8F2B - chains B and G of the 7 polymer chains in the assembly; structure by electron microscopy, 2.00 A resolution.

[Chain B]
Molecule: Guanine nucleotide-binding protein G(I)/G(S)/G(T) subunit beta-1
Source organism: Homo sapiens
UniProtKB: P62873 (GBB1_HUMAN); residue numbers follow UniProt; this construct covers 2-340
Chain sequence (350 residues; each row starts with the number of its first residue; numbers below 1 keep their minus sign (Met-9 is residue -9)):
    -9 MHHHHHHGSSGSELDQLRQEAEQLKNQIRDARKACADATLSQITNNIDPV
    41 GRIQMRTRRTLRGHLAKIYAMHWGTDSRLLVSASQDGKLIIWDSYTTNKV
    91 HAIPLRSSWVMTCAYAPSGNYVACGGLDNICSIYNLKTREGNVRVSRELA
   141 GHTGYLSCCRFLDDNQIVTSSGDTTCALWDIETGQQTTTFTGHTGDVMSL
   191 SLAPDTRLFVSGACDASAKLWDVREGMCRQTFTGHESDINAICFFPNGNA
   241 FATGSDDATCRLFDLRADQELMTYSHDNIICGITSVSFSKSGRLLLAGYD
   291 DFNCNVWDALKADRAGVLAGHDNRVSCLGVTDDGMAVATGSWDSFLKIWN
Not modelled in the structure: -9 to 1
Construct notes: expression tag (-9 to 1)
Curated features (UniProtKB/Swiss-Prot):
  - modified residue: Ser2 (N-acetylserine), His266 (Phosphohistidine)
  - natural variant: Leu30 (L30F: In MRD42; uncertain significance), Arg52 (R52G: In MRD42), Gly64 (G64V: In MRD42), Asp76 (D76E: In MRD42; D76G: In MRD42), Gly77 (G77S: In MRD42), Lys78 (K78R: In MRD42), Ile80 (I80N: In MRD42; I80T: In MRD42), His91 (H91R: In MRD42; uncertain significance), Ala92 (A92T: In MRD42), Pro94 (P94S: In MRD42), Leu95 (L95P: In MRD42), Arg96 (R96L: In MRD42), 5 further natural variant entries in UniProt

[Chain G]
Molecule: Guanine nucleotide-binding protein G(I)/G(S)/G(O) subunit gamma-2
Source organism: Homo sapiens
UniProtKB: P59768 (GBG2_HUMAN); residues 1-71 here = UniProt positions 1-71
Chain sequence (71 residues; numbered 1 to 71; the number before each row is that of its first residue):
     1 MASNNTASIAQARKLVEQLKMEANIDRIKVSKAAADLMAYCEAHAKEDPL
    51 LTPVPASENPFREKKFFCAIL
Not modelled in the structure: 1-7, 63-71
Curated features (UniProtKB/Swiss-Prot):
  - modified residue: Ala2 (N-acetylalanine), Cys68 (Cysteine methyl ester)
  - lipidation: Cys68 (S-geranylgeranyl cysteine)

[Chain B / chain G interface]
Pairs across the interface - 89 pairs, chain B then chain G:
  Glu3(B) - Ile9(G)
  Glu3(B) - Arg13(G)  salt bridge
  Leu4(B) - Ile9(G)  hydrophobic
  Leu7(B) - Ile9(G)
  Leu7(B) - Arg13(G)
  Leu7(B) - Val16(G)
  Glu10(B) - Val16(G)
  Glu10(B) - Lys20(G)  salt bridge
  Ala11(B) - Leu19(G)
  Leu14(B) - Val16(G)
  Leu14(B) - Leu19(G)  hydrophobic
  Leu14(B) - Lys20(G)
  Gln17(B) - Ala23(G)
  Ile18(B) - Leu19(G)
  Ile18(B) - Ala23(G)  hydrophobic
  Ile18(B) - Arg27(G)
  Ala21(B) - Arg27(G)
  Ala24(B) - Lys29(G)
  Cys25(B) - Arg27(G)
  Cys25(B) - Ile28(G)
  Cys25(B) - Lys29(G)
  Cys25(B) - Val30(G)  hydrogen bond (backbone-backbone)
  Ala26(B) - Val30(G)  hydrophobic
  Asp27(B) - Lys29(G)
  Asp27(B) - Val30(G)  hydrogen bond (side chain-backbone)
  Asp27(B) - Ser31(G)  hydrogen bond
  Ala28(B) - Val30(G)
  Leu30(B) - Ala34(G)  hydrophobic
  Ile33(B) - Ser31(G)
  Ile33(B) - Ala34(G)  hydrophobic
  Ile33(B) - Met38(G)
  Thr34(B) - Met38(G)
  Ile37(B) - Met38(G)  hydrophobic
  Val40(B) - Leu51(G)  hydrophobic
  Ile43(B) - Leu50(G)
  Met45(B) - Leu50(G)  hydrophobic
  Arg48(B) - Phe61(G)
  Arg49(B) - Pro60(G)  hydrogen bond (side chain-backbone)
  Arg49(B) - Phe61(G)  hydrogen bond (side chain-backbone)
  Ser84(B) - Phe61(G)
  Tyr85(B) - Pro60(G)
  Tyr85(B) - Phe61(G)  hydrophobic
  Cys218(B) - Gln18(G)  hydrogen bond (backbone-side chain)
  Cys218(B) - Glu22(G)
  Arg219(B) - Glu22(G)
  Thr221(B) - Glu22(G)  hydrogen bond
  Phe235(B) - Leu37(G)  hydrophobic
  Phe235(B) - Tyr40(G)  hydrophobic
  Phe235(B) - Cys41(G)  hydrophobic
  Pro236(B) - Tyr40(G)  hydrophobic
  Asn237(B) - Leu37(G)
  Asn237(B) - Tyr40(G)
  Ala240(B) - Leu37(G)  hydrophobic
  Leu252(B) - Leu37(G)  hydrophobic
  Asp254(B) - Ala33(G)
  Arg256(B) - Arg27(G)
  Arg256(B) - Ile28(G)  hydrogen bond (backbone-backbone)
  Arg256(B) - Asp36(G)  salt bridge
  Ala257(B) - Arg27(G)
  Ala257(B) - Ile28(G)
  Ala257(B) - Ala33(G)  hydrophobic
  Asp258(B) - Ile25(G)
  Asp258(B) - Arg27(G)  salt bridge
  Gln259(B) - Val30(G)
  Leu261(B) - Val30(G)  hydrophobic
  Leu261(B) - Leu37(G)  hydrophobic
  Ser279(B) - Asp48(G)
  Ser279(B) - Leu50(G)
  Lys280(B) - Glu47(G)
  Lys280(B) - Asp48(G)
  Ser281(B) - Tyr40(G)
  Ser281(B) - Cys41(G)
  Ser281(B) - His44(G)
  Ser281(B) - Asp48(G)  hydrogen bond
  Gly282(B) - Cys41(G)
  Arg283(B) - Cys41(G)
  Arg283(B) - Leu51(G)
  Leu284(B) - Leu51(G)  hydrophobic
  Asp323(B) - Pro49(G)
  Gly324(B) - Pro49(G)
  Gly324(B) - Leu50(G)
  Met325(B) - Pro49(G)  hydrophobic
  Met325(B) - Val54(G)  hydrophobic
  Met325(B) - Pro60(G)
  Ala326(B) - Phe61(G)  hydrophobic
  Val327(B) - Leu50(G)  hydrophobic
  Ile338(B) - Phe61(G)  hydrophobic
  Asn340(B) - Asn59(G)
  Asn340(B) - Phe61(G)
Interface residues without a listed pair, chain B (58 interface residues in all): Lys15, Arg22, Trp63, Gln220, Leu300, Val320
Interface residues without a listed pair, chain G (38 interface residues in all): Ser8, Ala12, Asp26, Glu42, Ala45, Glu58, Arg62

[Summary]
The interface between chain B and chain G involves 58 residues on one side and 38 on the other; the contacts
include 9 hydrogen bonds and 4 salt bridges. Among the polar pairs are Glu3(B)-Arg13(G), Glu10(B)-Lys20(G) and
Arg256(B)-Asp36(G).
Here chain B is Guanine nucleotide-binding protein G(I)/G(S)/G(T) subunit beta-1 and chain G is Guanine
nucleotide-binding protein G(I)/G(S)/G(O) subunit gamma-2, both from Homo sapiens. Entry 8F2B (Amylin 3
Receptor in complex with Gs and Pramlintide analogue peptide San45) was determined by electron microscopy
together with 8F0J, 8F0K and 8F2A from the same study.
